Entry 8D3P (electron microscopy, 4.26 A resolution (low resolution: residue-level contacts below are approximate; hydrogen-bond / salt-bridge calls are withheld)); this record covers chains E and F of the 11 polymer chains in the assembly.

# Chain E (and F)
Protein: CRISPR-associated endonuclease Cas2
From: Alkalihalobacillus halodurans C-125
Notes: EC 3.1.-.-; chain F of this document is another copy of the same molecule, construct and numbering; everything in this record applies to it too
Reference sequence: Q9KFX8 (CAS2_ALKHC); residues 1-96 here = UniProt positions 1-96
Chain sequence (100 residues; each row starts with the number of its first residue; numbers below 1 keep their minus sign (Gly-3 is residue -3)):
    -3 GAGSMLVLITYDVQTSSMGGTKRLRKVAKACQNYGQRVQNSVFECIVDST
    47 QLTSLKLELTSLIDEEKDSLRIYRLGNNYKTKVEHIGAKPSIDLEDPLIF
Sequence notes: expression tag (-3 to 0)
Swiss-Prot annotation at these positions:
  - binding site (Mg(2+)): Asp8
  - mutagenesis: Asp8 (D8N: Loss of dsDNase activity)
From the paper describing this entry:
  - mutagenesis - T46A/T49A/L53A/T56A/S57A: unchanged catalytic activity

# Chain E / chain F interface
Pairs across the interface (52; chain E residue first):
  Leu4(E) with Tyr69(F)
  Thr6(E) with Val38(F)
  Asp8(E) with Gln35(F)
  Val34(E) with Arg67(F)
  Gln35(E) with Thr6(F); Tyr7(F); Asp8(F); Ser65(F); Leu66(F)
  Asn36(E) with Asp8(F)
  Lys52(E) with Glu80(F)
  Thr56(E) with Ile82(F)
  Glu61(E) with Ile82(F)
  Glu62(E) with Ala84(F)
  Lys63(E) with Ala84(F)
  Asp64(E) with Gly83(F); Ala84(F)
  Ser65(E) with Gln35(F); His81(F); Gly83(F); Lys85(F)
  Leu66(E) with His81(F); Ile82(F)
  Arg67(E) with Val34(F); Glu40(F); Val79(F); Glu80(F); His81(F)
  Ile68(E) with Lys78(F); Glu80(F)
  Tyr69(E) with Leu4(F); Val79(F)
  Arg70(E) with Lys78(F); Glu80(F)
  Leu71(E) with Arg70(F); Leu71(F); Lys78(F)
  Lys78(E) with Ile68(F); Arg70(F)
  Val79(E) with Tyr69(F)
  Glu80(E) with Arg67(F); Ile68(F)
  His81(E) with Arg67(F)
  Ile82(E) with Lys52(F); Ile59(F); Leu66(F)
  Gly83(E) with Asp64(F)
  Ala84(E) with Glu62(F); Asp64(F)
  Lys85(E) with Ser65(F); Arg67(F)
  Ser87(E) with Arg67(F)
Interface residues without a listed pair, chain E (30 interface residues in all): Tyr7, Glu40
Interface residues without a listed pair, chain F (30 interface residues in all): Ser37, Thr56, Thr77

# Summary
Chain E and chain F each contribute 30 residues to their interface. UniProt lists Mg2+-binding residue Asp8(E)
and one mutagenesis site on chain E. The paper reports that T46A/T49A/L53A/T56A/S57A of chain E leave
catalytic activity unchanged.
Both chains are CRISPR-associated endonuclease Cas2 (Alkalihalobacillus halodurans C-125). Entry 8D3P (Type
I-C Cas4-Cas1-Cas2 complex bound to half-site integration intermediate (HSI)) was determined by electron
microscopy (same publication as 8D3L, 8D3M and 8D3Q).
